Entry 8WUW (electron microscopy, 2.60 A resolution); this record covers chains I and J of the 28 polymer chains in the assembly.

== Chain I (and J) ==
Molecule: Chaperonin GroEL
Organism: Hydrogenobacter thermophilus TK-6
Notes: EC 5.6.1.7; chain J of this document is another copy of the same molecule, construct and numbering; everything in this record applies to it too
UniProt: D3DK86 (D3DK86_HYDTT); residues 2-530 here = UniProt positions 2-530
Sequence (529 residues; each row starts with the number of its first residue):
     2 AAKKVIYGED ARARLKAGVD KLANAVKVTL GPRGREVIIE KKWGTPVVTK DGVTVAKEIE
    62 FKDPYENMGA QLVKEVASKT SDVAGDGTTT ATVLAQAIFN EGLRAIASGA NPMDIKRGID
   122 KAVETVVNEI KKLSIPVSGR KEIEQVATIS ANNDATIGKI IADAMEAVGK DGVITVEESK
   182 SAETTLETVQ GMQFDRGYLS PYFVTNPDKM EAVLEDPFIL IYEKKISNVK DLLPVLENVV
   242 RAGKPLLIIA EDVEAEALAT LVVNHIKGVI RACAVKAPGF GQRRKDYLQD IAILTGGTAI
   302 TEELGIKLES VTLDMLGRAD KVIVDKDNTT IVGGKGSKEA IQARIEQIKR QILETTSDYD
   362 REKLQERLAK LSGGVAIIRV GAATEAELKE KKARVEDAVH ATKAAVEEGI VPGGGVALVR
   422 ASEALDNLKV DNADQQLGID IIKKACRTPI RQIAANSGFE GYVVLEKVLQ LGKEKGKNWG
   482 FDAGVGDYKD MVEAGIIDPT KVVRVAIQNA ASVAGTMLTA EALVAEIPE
Bound ions: K+: T30, G32, K51 (together with AMP-PNP); Mg2+: D87 (together with AMP-PNP)
Small-molecule neighbours: AMP-PNP (ANP; phosphoaminophosphonic acid-adenylate ester): T30, L31, G32, P33, D52, G53, V54, D87, G88, T89, T90, T91, I150, N154, G414, G415, G416, I454, F482, D483, A484, G485, M492, I497, D499

== How chain I and chain J interact ==
Contacting residue pairs - 43 pairs, chain I then chain J:
  A2(I) - E61(J)  hydrogen bond (backbone-side chain)
  A3(I) - E61(J)
  A3(I) - K63(J)
  K4(I) - E59(J)  salt bridge
  K4(I) - E61(J)  hydrogen bond (backbone-backbone)
  K4(I) - F62(J)
  V6(I) - I60(J)  hydrophobic
  Y8(I) - K22(J)  hydrogen bond (side chain-backbone)
  Y8(I) - N25(J)
  Y8(I) - A26(J)
  L16(I) - I39(J)  hydrophobic
  P65(I) - E41(J)
  M69(I) - I39(J)  hydrophobic
  M69(I) - E41(J)
  M69(I) - P47(J)  hydrophobic
  Q72(I) - P47(J)
  L73(I) - I39(J)  hydrophobic
  L73(I) - V49(J)  hydrophobic
  E76(I) - T46(J)  hydrogen bond
  N112(I) - G459(J)  hydrogen bond (side chain-backbone)
  M114(I) - R36(J)  hydrogen bond
  M114(I) - N457(J)
  M114(I) - S458(J)
  M114(I) - G459(J)
  K117(I) - E37(J)  salt bridge
  R118(I) - S458(J)
  T517(I) - E37(J)
  T520(I) - R36(J)
  T520(I) - E37(J)  hydrogen bond
  A521(I) - E37(J)
  A521(I) - I39(J)  hydrophobic
  E522(I) - R36(J)
  E522(I) - E37(J)  hydrogen bond (backbone-backbone)
  A523(I) - E37(J)
  A523(I) - V38(J)
  A523(I) - I39(J)  hydrogen bond (backbone-backbone)
  L524(I) - I39(J)
  V525(I) - I39(J)  hydrogen bond (backbone-backbone)
  V525(I) - I40(J)
  V525(I) - E41(J)  hydrogen bond (backbone-backbone)
  A526(I) - E41(J)
  E527(I) - E41(J)  hydrogen bond (backbone-side chain)
  I528(I) - K63(J)
Other interface residues (no listed pair), chain I (26 interface residues in all): P113
Other interface residues (no listed pair), chain J (21 interface residues in all): V29

== Summary ==
26 residues of chain I face 21 of chain J across their interface, with 12 hydrogen bonds and 2 salt bridges.
Among the polar pairs are K4(I)-E59(J), K117(I)-E37(J) and A2(I)-E61(J). Chain I binds AMP-PNP. T30(I), G32(I)
and K51(I) coordinate K+.
Both chains are Chaperonin GroEL (Hydrogenobacter thermophilus TK-6). Entry 8WUW (Cryo-EM structure of H.
thermophilus GroEL-GroES2 asymmetric football complex) was determined by electron microscopy, deposited
together with 8WU4, 8WUC and 8WUX.
